Entry 4R89 (X-ray diffraction, 4.00 A resolution (low resolution: residue-level contacts below are approximate; hydrogen-bond / salt-bridge calls are withheld)); this record covers chains A and C of the 4 polymer chains in the assembly.

== Chain A ==
Protein: Uncharacterized protein
From: Pseudomonas aeruginosa
UniProtKB: Q9I2N0 (Q9I2N0_PSEAE); residue numbers follow UniProt; this construct covers 1-559
Chain sequence (559 residues; row label = number of the first residue in the row):
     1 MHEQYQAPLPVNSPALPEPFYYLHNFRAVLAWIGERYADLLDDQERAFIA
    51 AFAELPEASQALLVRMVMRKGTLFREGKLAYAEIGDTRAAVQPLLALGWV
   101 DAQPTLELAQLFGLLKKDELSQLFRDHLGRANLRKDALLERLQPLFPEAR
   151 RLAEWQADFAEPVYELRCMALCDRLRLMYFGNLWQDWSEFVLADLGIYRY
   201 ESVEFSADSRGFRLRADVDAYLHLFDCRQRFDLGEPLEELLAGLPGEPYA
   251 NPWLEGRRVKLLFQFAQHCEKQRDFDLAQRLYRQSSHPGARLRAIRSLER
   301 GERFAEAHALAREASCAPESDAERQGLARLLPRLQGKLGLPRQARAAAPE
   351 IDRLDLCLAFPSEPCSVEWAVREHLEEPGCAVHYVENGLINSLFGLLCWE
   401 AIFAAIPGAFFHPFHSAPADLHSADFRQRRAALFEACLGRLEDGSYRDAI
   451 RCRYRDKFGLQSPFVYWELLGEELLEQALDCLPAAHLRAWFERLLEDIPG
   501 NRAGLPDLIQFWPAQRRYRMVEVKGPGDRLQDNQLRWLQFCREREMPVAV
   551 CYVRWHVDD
Not modelled in the structure: 1-16, 554-559
Bound ions: Mn2+ site 1: Glu386, Asp507 (shared with 1 residue of chain B); Mn2+ site 2: Asp507, Glu522, Val523 (shared with 1 residue of chain B)
What the authors report for this chain:
  - binding site for the 15-nt DNA strand: Asn387, Gly504, Lys524, Gln531, Asn533
  - Mn2+ coordination: Glu386, Asp507, Glu522, Val523
  - catalytic residues: Asp507, Glu522
  - mutagenesis - R65A/R69A, L421R: decreased catalytic activity on 5' flap substrate
  - mutagenesis - V191A/L192A/L195A/I197A, V191R/L192R, W253P, Q534A: decreased catalytic activity
  - mutagenesis - W184A: unchanged catalytic activity
  - catalytic residues: Gln534 (proposed by the authors, not directly observed)

== Chain C ==
Molecule: 10-nt DNA strand
Sequence (10 nucleotides; each row starts with the number of its first residue):
     1 GTTGGGATTG

== How chain A and chain C interact ==
Residue-residue contacts (9):
  Tyr21(A) - DG10(C)
  Arg65(A) - DG10(C)
  Arg69(A) - DT8(C)
  Arg69(A) - DT9(C)
  Lys70(A) - DA7(C)
  Lys70(A) - DT8(C)
  Tyr81(A) - DT9(C)
  Glu83(A) - DG10(C)
  Val191(A) - DG10(C)
Also at the interface, not in a pair above, chain A (11 interface residues in all): Gly71, Phe74, Leu192, Leu195

== Overview ==
11 residues of chain A face 4 of chain C across their interface. Glu386(A) and Asp507(A) form the Mn2+ site 1.
Asp507(A), Glu522(A) and Val523(A) form the Mn2+ site 2. The paper reports catalytic residues Asp507(A),
Glu522(A) and Gln534(A); V191A/L192A/L195A/I197A, V191R/L192R and W253P of chain A, among others, reduce
catalytic activity; 7 substitutions were tested in all.
Chain A is Uncharacterized protein (Pseudomonas aeruginosa) and chain C is a 10-nt DNA strand; the structure,
Crystal structure of paFAN1 - 5' flap DNA complex with Manganase, was determined by X-ray diffraction together
with 4R8A from the same study.
